PDB entry 3S1Q | X-ray diffraction, 3.30 A resolution | chains A and E of the 12 polymer chains in the assembly

== Chain A ==
Molecule: DNA-directed RNA polymerase II subunit RPB1
Source organism: Saccharomyces cerevisiae
Notes: EC 2.7.7.6
UniProt: P04050 (RPB1_YEAST); residues 1-1733 here = UniProt positions 1-1733
Chain sequence (1733 residues; each row starts with the number of its first residue):
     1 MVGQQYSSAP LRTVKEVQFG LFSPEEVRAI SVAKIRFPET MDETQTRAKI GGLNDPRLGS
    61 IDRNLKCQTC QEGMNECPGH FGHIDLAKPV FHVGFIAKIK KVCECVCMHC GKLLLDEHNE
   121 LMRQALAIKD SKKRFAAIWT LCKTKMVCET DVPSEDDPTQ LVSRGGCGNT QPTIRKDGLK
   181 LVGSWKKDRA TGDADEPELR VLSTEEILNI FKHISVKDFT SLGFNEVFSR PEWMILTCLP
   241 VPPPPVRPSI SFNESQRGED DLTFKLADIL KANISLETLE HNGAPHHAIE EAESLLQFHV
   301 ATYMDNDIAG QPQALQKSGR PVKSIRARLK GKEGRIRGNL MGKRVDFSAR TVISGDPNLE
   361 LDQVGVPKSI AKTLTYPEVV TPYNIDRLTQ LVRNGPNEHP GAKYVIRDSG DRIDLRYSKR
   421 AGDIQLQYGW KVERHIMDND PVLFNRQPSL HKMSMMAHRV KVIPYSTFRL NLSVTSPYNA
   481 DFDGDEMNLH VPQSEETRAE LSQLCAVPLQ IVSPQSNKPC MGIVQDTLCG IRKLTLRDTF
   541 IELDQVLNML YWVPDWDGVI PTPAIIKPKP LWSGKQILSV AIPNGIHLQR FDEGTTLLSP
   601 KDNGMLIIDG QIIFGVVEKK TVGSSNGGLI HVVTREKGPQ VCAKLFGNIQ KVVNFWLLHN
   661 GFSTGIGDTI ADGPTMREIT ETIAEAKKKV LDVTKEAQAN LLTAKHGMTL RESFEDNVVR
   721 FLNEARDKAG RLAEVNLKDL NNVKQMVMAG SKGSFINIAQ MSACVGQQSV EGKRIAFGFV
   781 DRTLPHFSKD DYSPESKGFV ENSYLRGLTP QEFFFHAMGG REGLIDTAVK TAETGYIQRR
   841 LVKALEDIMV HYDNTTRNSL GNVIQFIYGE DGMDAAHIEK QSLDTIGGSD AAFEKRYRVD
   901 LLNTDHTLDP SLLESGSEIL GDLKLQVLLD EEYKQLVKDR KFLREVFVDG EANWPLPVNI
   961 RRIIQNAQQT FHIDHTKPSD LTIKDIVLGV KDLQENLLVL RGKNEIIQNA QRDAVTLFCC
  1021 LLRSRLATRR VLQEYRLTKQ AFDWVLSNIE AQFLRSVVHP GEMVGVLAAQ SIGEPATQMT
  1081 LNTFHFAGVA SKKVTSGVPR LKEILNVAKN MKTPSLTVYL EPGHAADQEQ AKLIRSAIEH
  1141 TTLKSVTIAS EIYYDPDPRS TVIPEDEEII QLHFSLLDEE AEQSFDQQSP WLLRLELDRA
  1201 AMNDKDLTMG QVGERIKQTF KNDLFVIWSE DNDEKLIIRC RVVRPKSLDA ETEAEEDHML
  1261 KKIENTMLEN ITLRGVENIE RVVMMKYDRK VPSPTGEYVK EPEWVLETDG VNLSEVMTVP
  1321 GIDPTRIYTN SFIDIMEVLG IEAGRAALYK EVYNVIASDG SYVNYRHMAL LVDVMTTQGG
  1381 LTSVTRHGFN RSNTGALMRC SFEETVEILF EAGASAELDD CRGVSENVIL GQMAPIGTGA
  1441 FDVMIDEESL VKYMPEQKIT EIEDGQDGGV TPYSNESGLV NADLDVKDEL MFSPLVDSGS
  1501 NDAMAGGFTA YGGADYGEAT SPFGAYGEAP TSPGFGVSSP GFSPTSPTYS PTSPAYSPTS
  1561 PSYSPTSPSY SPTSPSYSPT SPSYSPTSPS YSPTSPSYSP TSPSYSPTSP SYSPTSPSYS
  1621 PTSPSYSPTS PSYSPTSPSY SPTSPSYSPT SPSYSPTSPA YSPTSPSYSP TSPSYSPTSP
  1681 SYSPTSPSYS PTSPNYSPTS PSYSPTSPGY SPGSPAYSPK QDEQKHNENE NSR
Unresolved in the structure: 1-2, 155-160, 187-198, 1177-1186, 1244-1253, 1446-1733
Ion coordination: Zn2+ site 1: C67, C70, C77, H80; Zn2+ site 2: C107, C110, C148, C167; Mg2+ site 1: D481, D483, D485 (together with ATP); Mg2+ site 2: D481, D483 (together with ATP)
Residues lining bound ligands: ATP (adenosine-5'-triphosphate): R446, P448, N479, D481, D483, D485, L1081, N1082, F1084, H1085

== Chain E ==
Molecule: DNA-directed RNA polymerases I, II, and III subunit RPABC1
Source organism: Saccharomyces cerevisiae
UniProt: P20434 (RPAB1_YEAST); numbering as in UniProt (aligned over 1-215)
Chain sequence (215 residues; each row starts with the number of its first residue):
     1 MDQENERNIS RLWRAFRTVK EMVKDRGYFI TQEEVELPLE DFKAKYCDSM GRPQRKMMSF
    61 QANPTEESIS KFPDMGSLWV EFCDEPSVGV KTMKTFVIHI QEKNFQTGIF VYQNNITPSA
   121 MKLVPSIPPA TIETFNEAAL VVNITHHELV PKHIRLSSDE KRELLKRYRL KESQLPRIQR
   181 ADPVALYLGL KRGEVVKIIR KSETSGRYAS YRICM
Unresolved in the structure: 1

== Chain A / chain E interface ==
Pairs across the interface (93):
  I128(A) - R192(E)
  R857(A) - Y168(E)  hydrogen bond (side chain-backbone)
  R857(A) - L170(E)
  R857(A) - Q174(E)  hydrogen bond
  L860(A) - Q174(E)
  G861(A) - Q174(E)
  N862(A) - S173(E)
  N862(A) - Q174(E)
  V863(A) - L170(E)  hydrophobic
  V863(A) - Q174(E)  hydrogen bond (backbone-backbone)
  V863(A) - P176(E)
  Q865(A) - Y208(E)
  F866(A) - Y168(E)  hydrophobic
  F866(A) - Y208(E)  hydrogen bond (backbone-side chain)
  F866(A) - S210(E)
  F866(A) - Y211(E)
  I867(A) - Y208(E)  hydrophobic
  G869(A) - T204(E)  hydrogen bond (backbone-side chain)
  E870(A) - R200(E)  salt bridge
  E870(A) - S202(E)  hydrogen bond
  E870(A) - T204(E)
  E870(A) - S205(E)  hydrogen bond (backbone-side chain)
  E870(A) - Y208(E)
  D871(A) - T204(E)
  F942(A) - K201(E)
  F942(A) - G206(E)
  F942(A) - R207(E)
  V946(A) - K201(E)
  V946(A) - S202(E)
  F947(A) - E203(E)
  W954(A) - E203(E)
  N1004(A) - R167(E)
  E1005(A) - E163(E)
  I1006(A) - E163(E)
  I1006(A) - R167(E)
  I1006(A) - Y211(E)
  I1007(A) - R167(E)
  A1010(A) - Y168(E)
  D1013(A) - S205(E)
  D1013(A) - R207(E)
  A1014(A) - S205(E)
  T1016(A) - S205(E)
  L1017(A) - E203(E)
  L1017(A) - T204(E)
  L1017(A) - S205(E)  hydrogen bond (backbone-backbone)
  L1017(A) - G206(E)
  R1215(A) - E4(E)  salt bridge
  M1317(A) - V142(E)  hydrophobic
  M1317(A) - I144(E)  hydrophobic
  T1318(A) - R11(E)
  T1318(A) - R14(E)  hydrogen bond (backbone-side chain)
  T1318(A) - A138(E)
  T1318(A) - V141(E)
  T1318(A) - V142(E)
  P1320(A) - R7(E)
  P1324(A) - V142(E)  hydrophobic
  P1324(A) - H147(E)  hydrogen bond (backbone-side chain)
  T1325(A) - H146(E)  hydrogen bond (side chain-backbone)
  T1325(A) - H147(E)  hydrogen bond (backbone-side chain)
  T1325(A) - E148(E)  hydrogen bond (backbone-backbone)
  R1326(A) - E148(E)  salt bridge
  I1327(A) - H147(E)  hydrogen bond (backbone-side chain)
  E1337(A) - P183(E)
  V1338(A) - I144(E)
  V1338(A) - P183(E)
  L1339(A) - I144(E)
  L1339(A) - H147(E)
  L1339(A) - P183(E)
  G1340(A) - D182(E)
  G1340(A) - P183(E)
  I1341(A) - D182(E)  hydrogen bond (backbone-side chain)
  I1341(A) - R212(E)
  E1342(A) - P151(E)
  E1342(A) - H153(E)
  E1342(A) - I198(E)
  E1342(A) - R200(E)  salt bridge
  E1342(A) - R212(E)  salt bridge
  A1343(A) - L149(E)
  R1345(A) - R200(E)
  A1346(A) - L149(E)  hydrophobic
  A1347(A) - L149(E)
  Y1349(A) - E203(E)  hydrogen bond
  Y1365(A) - E203(E)
  Y1365(A) - T204(E)
  D1373(A) - R200(E)  salt bridge
  T1376(A) - R212(E)
  T1377(A) - P176(E)
  T1377(A) - R212(E)
  Q1378(A) - R177(E)
  Q1378(A) - R212(E)
  G1379(A) - R177(E)  hydrogen bond (backbone-backbone)
  G1379(A) - Q179(E)
  G1379(A) - R212(E)
Other interface residues (no listed pair), chain A (58 interface residues in all): E120, D853, Q1218, Y1328, I1335, M1336, R1366, G1380
Other interface residues (no listed pair), chain E (47 interface residues in all): K122, V150, L164, R169, L175, I178, V184, A209

== Summary ==
Chain A and chain E form an interface of 58 and 47 residues respectively, with 17 hydrogen bonds and 6 salt
bridges. Among the polar pairs are E870(A)-R200(E), R1215(A)-E4(E) and R1326(A)-E148(E). Bound to chain A:
ATP.
Here chain A is DNA-directed RNA polymerase II subunit RPB1 and chain E is DNA-directed RNA polymerases I, II,
and III subunit RPABC1, both from Saccharomyces cerevisiae. Entry 3S1Q (RNA Polymerase II Initiation Complex
with a 5-nt 3'-deoxy RNA soaked with ATP) was determined by X-ray diffraction, deposited together with 3RZD,
3RZO, 3S14, 3S15, 3S16, 3S17 and 5 further entries.
